PDB entry 1Y2Z | X-ray diffraction, 2.07 A resolution | chains C and D of the 4 polymer chains in the assembly

== Chain C ==
Name: Hemoglobin alpha chain
From: Homo sapiens
Reference sequence: P69905 (HBA_HUMAN); residues 1-141 here = UniProt positions 1-141
Amino-acid sequence (141 residues; each row starts with the number of its first residue):
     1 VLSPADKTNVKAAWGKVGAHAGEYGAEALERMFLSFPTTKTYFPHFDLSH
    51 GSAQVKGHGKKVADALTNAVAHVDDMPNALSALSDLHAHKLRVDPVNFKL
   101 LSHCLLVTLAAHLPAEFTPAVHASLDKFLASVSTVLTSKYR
Ion coordination: heme Fe near His-87 (its only coordinating residue here)
Small-molecule neighbours: heme (HEM): Met-32, Thr-39, Tyr-42, Phe-43, His-45, Phe-46, His-58, Lys-61, Val-62, Ala-65, Leu-83, Leu-86, His-87, Leu-91, Val-93, Asn-97, Phe-98, Leu-101, Val-132, Leu-136
Swiss-Prot annotation at these positions:
  - site: Lys-61 (Not glycated)
  - natural variant: Asp-6 (A6D: In J-Toronto; this construct carries the variant), Ala-13 (A13D: In J-Paris 1/J-Aljezur), Glu-27 (A27E: In Shenyang; this construct carries the variant), Lys-61 (K61N: In Zambia; deletion: In Clinic), Asp-64 (A64D: In Pontoise; this construct carries the variant), Asp-75 (D75A: In Lille; D75G: In Chapel Hill; D75N: In G-Pest), Ala-111 (A111D: In Petah Tikva)

== Chain D ==
Name: Hemoglobin beta chain
From: Homo sapiens
Reference sequence: P68871 (HBB_HUMAN); residue numbers follow UniProt; this construct covers 1-146
Amino-acid sequence (146 residues; row label = number of the first residue in the row):
     1 MHLTPEEKSAVTALWGKVNVDEVGGEALGRLLVGYPWTQRFFESFGDLST
    51 PDAVMGNPKVKAHGKKVLGAFSDGLAHLDNLKGTFATLSELHCDKLHVDP
   101 ENFRLLGNVLVCVLAHHFGKEFTPPVQAAYQKVVAGVANALAHKYH
Sequence notes: engineered mutation Met-1 (Val in P68871), Gly-34 (Val in P68871)
Ion coordination: heme Fe near His-92 (its only coordinating residue here)
Small-molecule neighbours: heme (HEM): Leu-31, Thr-38, Phe-41, Phe-42, Phe-45, His-63, Lys-66, Val-67, Ala-70, Phe-71, Phe-85, Leu-88, Leu-91, His-92, Leu-96, Val-98, Asn-102, Phe-103, Leu-106, Val-137, Leu-141
Swiss-Prot annotation at these positions:
  - natural variant: Leu-3 (H3L: In Graz; this construct carries the variant), Glu-7 (E7A: In G-Makassar; E7K: In Hb C; E7Q: In Machida; E7V: In SKCA), Lys-8 (E8K: In G-Siriraj; this construct carries the variant), Val-11 (A11V: In Iraq-Halabja; this construct carries the variant), Gly-16 (W16G: In Randwick; this construct carries the variant), Val-23 (E23V: In D-Granada; this construct carries the variant), Gly-24 (V24G: In Miyashiro; this construct carries the variant), Gly-25 (G25D: In Moscva; G25R: In Riverdale-Bronx; G25V: In Savannah), Leu-32 (L32P: In Yokohama), Val-33 (L33V: In Muscat; this construct carries the variant), Arg-40 (Q40R: In Tianshui; this construct carries the variant), Phe-42 (F42Y: In Mequon; deletion: In Bruxelles), 11 further natural variant entries in UniProt

== Chain C / chain D interface ==
Pairs across the interface (33):
  Glu-30(C) / Pro-124(D)
  Arg-31(C) / Phe-122(D)  hydrogen bond (side chain-backbone)
  Arg-31(C) / Thr-123(D)
  Arg-31(C) / Pro-124(D)
  Arg-31(C) / Gln-127(D)  hydrogen bond
  Leu-34(C) / Pro-124(D)  hydrophobic
  Leu-34(C) / Ala-128(D)
  Ser-35(C) / Gln-127(D)
  Ser-35(C) / Ala-128(D)
  Ser-35(C) / Gln-131(D)
  Phe-36(C) / Gln-131(D)
  His-103(C) / Asn-108(D)
  His-103(C) / Gln-131(D)  hydrogen bond
  Cys-104(C) / Gln-127(D)
  Val-107(C) / Val-111(D)  hydrophobic
  Val-107(C) / Cys-112(D)  hydrophobic
  Val-107(C) / Ala-115(D)
  Val-107(C) / Gln-127(D)
  Ala-110(C) / Cys-112(D)
  Ala-110(C) / His-116(D)
  Ala-111(C) / Ala-115(D)
  Ala-111(C) / Gly-119(D)
  Pro-114(C) / His-116(D)
  Phe-117(C) / Arg-30(D)  hydrogen bond (backbone-side chain)
  Phe-117(C) / His-116(D)
  Thr-118(C) / Arg-30(D)  hydrogen bond (backbone-side chain)
  Pro-119(C) / Arg-30(D)
  Pro-119(C) / Val-33(D)
  Pro-119(C) / Met-55(D)  hydrophobic
  His-122(C) / Arg-30(D)  hydrogen bond
  His-122(C) / Cys-112(D)
  Ala-123(C) / Gly-34(D)
  Asp-126(C) / Tyr-35(D)
Also at the interface, not in a pair above, chain C (19 interface residues in all): Leu-106, Ala-120
Also at the interface, not in a pair above, chain D (20 interface residues in all): Pro-51, Lys-120, Pro-125

== Overview ==
The interface between chain C and chain D involves 19 residues on one side and 20 on the other, with 6
hydrogen bonds. Polar contacts include Arg-31(C)/Phe-122(D), Arg-31(C)/Gln-127(D) and His-103(C)/Gln-131(D).
Ligands of chain C: heme. Chain D binds heme.
Here chain C is Hemoglobin alpha chain and chain D is Hemoglobin beta chain, both from Homo sapiens. Entry
1Y2Z (T-To-T(High) quaternary transitions in human hemoglobin: betaV34G deoxy low-salt (1 test set)) was
determined by X-ray diffraction (same publication as 1XXT, 1XY0, 1XZ5, 1XZ7, 1XZU, 1XZV and 45 further
entries).
